PDB entry 7THQ | X-ray diffraction, 2.46 A resolution | chains B and E

Chain B:
Name: L-proline--[L-prolyl-carrier protein] ligase
From: Pseudomonas protegens Pf-5
Notes: EC 6.2.1.53
UniProtKB: Q4KCY5 (PLTF_PSEF5); numbering as in UniProt (aligned over 1-498)
Chain sequence (513 residues; each row starts with the number of its first residue):
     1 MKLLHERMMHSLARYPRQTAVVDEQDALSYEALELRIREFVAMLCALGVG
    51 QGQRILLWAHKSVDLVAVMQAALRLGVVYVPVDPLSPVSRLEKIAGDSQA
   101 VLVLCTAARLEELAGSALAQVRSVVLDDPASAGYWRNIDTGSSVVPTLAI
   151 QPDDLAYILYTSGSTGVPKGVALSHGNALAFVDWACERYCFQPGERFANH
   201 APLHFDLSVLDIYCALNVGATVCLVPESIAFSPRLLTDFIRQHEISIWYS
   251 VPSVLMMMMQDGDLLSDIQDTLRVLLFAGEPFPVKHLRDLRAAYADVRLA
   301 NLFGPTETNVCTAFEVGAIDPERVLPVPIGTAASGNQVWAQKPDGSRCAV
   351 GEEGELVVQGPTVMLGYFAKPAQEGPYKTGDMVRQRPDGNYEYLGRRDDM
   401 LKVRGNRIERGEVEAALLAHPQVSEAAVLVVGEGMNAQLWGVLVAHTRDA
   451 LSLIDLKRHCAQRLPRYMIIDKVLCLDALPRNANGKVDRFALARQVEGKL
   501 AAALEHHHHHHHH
Disordered / not traced: 506-513
Sequence notes: expression tag (499-513)
Ligand contacts: I5M (5'-deoxy-5'-({(2S)-2-({2-[(N-{(2R)-4-[(dioxo-lambda~5~-phosphanyl)oxy]-2-hydroxy-3,3-dimethylbutanoyl}-beta-alanyl)amino]ethyl}sulfanyl)-2-[(2S)-pyrrolidin-2-yl]ethanesulfonyl}amino)adenosine): H200, A201, F205, D206, L207, Y249, V251, S253, V254, A278, G279, E280, P281, N301, L302, F303, G304, P305, T306, N309, V310, D381, Y393, R396, M400, K402, R404, G405, N406, R407
From the paper describing this entry:
  - catalytic residues: K486
  - mutagenesis - F231A: increased catalytic activity with Probable acyl carrier protein PigG (chain E)
  - binding site for I5M: R404 (by similarity / conservation)

Chain E:
Name: Probable acyl carrier protein PigG
From: Serratia sp. ATCC 39006
UniProtKB: Q5W265 (PIGG_SERS3); residues 1-87 here = UniProt positions 1-87
Chain sequence (95 residues; row label = number of the first residue in the row):
     1 MLESKLINHIATQFLDGEKDGLDSQTPLFELNIVDSAAIFDLVDFLRQES
    51 KVSIGMQEIHPANFATVQSMVALVQRLKAHPEQGGAAWEHHHHHH
Disordered / not traced: 80-95
Covalently attached groups: compound I5M linked to S36
Sequence notes: expression tag (88-95)
UniProt features mapped onto this chain:
  - modified residue: S36 (O-(pantetheine 4'-phosphoryl)serine)
From the paper describing this entry:
  - binding site for I5M: S36

How chain B and chain E interact:
Residue-residue contacts (32; chain B residue first):
  F231(B) - F29(E)  hydrophobic
  F231(B) - I39(E)  hydrophobic
  F231(B) - I59(E)
  F231(B) - H60(E)
  F231(B) - P61(E)
  S232(B) - M56(E)  hydrogen bond (side chain-backbone)
  S232(B) - I59(E)
  P233(B) - F40(E)
  R234(B) - M56(E)
  L235(B) - M56(E)
  M257(B) - S36(E)
  M257(B) - A37(E)
  D261(B) - F40(E)
  R404(B) - D35(E)
  R404(B) - S36(E)
  M435(B) - A37(E)
  L453(B) - L15(E)  hydrophobic
  I454(B) - L15(E)  hydrophobic
  K457(B) - L31(E)
  K457(B) - N32(E)
  R458(B) - G21(E)
  R458(B) - T26(E)
  A461(B) - E30(E)
  R466(B) - F29(E)
  R466(B) - N32(E)
  I469(B) - E30(E)
  I469(B) - N32(E)  hydrogen bond (backbone-side chain)
  D471(B) - N32(E)  hydrogen bond
  K472(B) - Q13(E)
  K472(B) - F14(E)  hydrogen bond (side chain-backbone)
  K472(B) - L15(E)
  K472(B) - D16(E)
Also at the interface, not in a pair above, chain B (20 interface residues in all): S228, I470
Also at the interface, not in a pair above, chain E (22 interface residues in all): I33, Q57, F64
Interface features reported in the paper:
  - specific contacts: K472(B)-Q13(E), K472(B)-F14(E), G21(E)-I454(B) (hydrophobic contact)

Summary:
20 residues of chain B face 22 of chain E across their interface; the contacts include 4 hydrogen bonds. Among
the polar pairs are S232(B)-M56(E), I469(B)-N32(E) and D471(B)-N32(E). The paper describes contacts between
K472(B) and Q13(E) and K472(B) and F14(E); a hydrophobic contact between G21(E) and I454(B). The paper reports
the catalytic residue K486(B); F231A of chain B increases catalytic activity with Probable acyl carrier
protein PigG (chain E).
Here chain B is L-proline--[L-prolyl-carrier protein] ligase (Pseudomonas protegens Pf-5) and chain E is
Probable acyl carrier protein PigG (Serratia sp. ATCC 39006). Entry 7THQ (Crystal structure of PltF trapped
with PigG using a proline adenosine vinylsulfonamide inhibitor) was determined by X-ray diffraction together
with 7THN from the same study.
